Entry 6IHX (X-ray diffraction, 1.46 A resolution); this record covers chains A and B of the 4 polymer chains in the assembly.

== Chain A ==
Name: Hemoglobin subunit alpha
Source organism: Bos taurus
Reference sequence: P01966 (HBA_BOVIN); residues 1-140 here correspond to UniProt positions 2-141 (UniProt number = residue number + 1)
Sequence (140 residues; each row starts with the number of its first residue):
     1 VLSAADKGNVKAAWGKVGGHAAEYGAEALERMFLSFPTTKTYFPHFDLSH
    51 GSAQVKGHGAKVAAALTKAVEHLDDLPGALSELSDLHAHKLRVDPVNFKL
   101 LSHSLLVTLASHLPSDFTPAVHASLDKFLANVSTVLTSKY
Bound ions: heme Fe near His-87 (its only coordinating residue here)
Residues lining bound ligands: carbon monoxide / heme: Leu-29, Met-32, Thr-39, Tyr-42, Phe-43, His-45, Phe-46, His-58, Lys-61, Val-62, Ala-65, Leu-66, Leu-83, Leu-86, His-87, Leu-91, Val-93, Asn-97, Phe-98, Leu-101, Val-132, Leu-136
UniProt features mapped onto this chain:
  - binding site (O2): His-58
  - binding site (heme b): His-87
  - modified residue: Ser-3 (Phosphoserine), Lys-7 (N6-succinyllysine), Lys-11 (N6-succinyllysine), Lys-16 (N6-acetyllysine), Tyr-24 (Phosphotyrosine), Ser-35 (Phosphoserine), Lys-40 (N6-succinyllysine), Ser-49 (Phosphoserine), Ser-102 (Phosphoserine), Thr-108 (Phosphothreonine), Ser-124 (Phosphoserine), Thr-134 (Phosphothreonine), Thr-137 (Phosphothreonine), Ser-138 (Phosphoserine)

== Chain B ==
Name: Hemoglobin subunit beta
Source organism: Bos taurus
Reference sequence: P02070 (HBB_BOVIN); residues 2-145 here correspond to UniProt positions 1-144 (UniProt number = residue number - 1)
Sequence (144 residues; numbered 2 to 145; the number before each row is that of its first residue):
     2 MLTAEEKAAVTAFWGKVKVDEVGGEALGRLLVVYPWTQRFFESFGDLSTA
    52 DAVMNNPKVKAHGKKVLDSFSNGMKHLDDLKGTFAALSELHCDKLHVDPE
   102 NFKLLGNVLVVVLARNFGKEFTPVLQADFQKVVAGVANALAHRY
Bound ions: heme Fe near His-92 (its only coordinating residue here)
Residues lining bound ligands: carbon monoxide / heme: Leu-31, Thr-38, Phe-41, Phe-42, Ser-44, Phe-45, His-63, Lys-66, Val-67, Ser-70, Phe-71, Phe-85, Leu-88, His-92, Leu-96, Val-98, Asn-102, Phe-103, Leu-106, Val-137, Leu-141
UniProt features mapped onto this chain:
  - binding site (heme b): His-63, His-92
  - modified residue: Thr-12 (Phosphothreonine), Ser-44 (Phosphoserine), Lys-59 (N6-acetyllysine), Lys-82 (N6-acetyllysine), Cys-93 (S-nitrosocysteine)

== How chain A and chain B interact ==
Residue-residue contacts (35):
  Glu-30(A) / Pro-124(B)
  Arg-31(A) / Phe-122(B)  hydrogen bond (side chain-backbone)
  Arg-31(A) / Thr-123(B)  hydrogen bond (side chain-backbone)
  Arg-31(A) / Pro-124(B)
  Arg-31(A) / Gln-127(B)  hydrogen bond
  Leu-34(A) / Pro-124(B)  hydrophobic
  Leu-34(A) / Val-125(B)
  Leu-34(A) / Ala-128(B)
  Ser-35(A) / Gln-127(B)  hydrogen bond
  Ser-35(A) / Ala-128(B)
  Ser-35(A) / Gln-131(B)
  Phe-36(A) / Gln-131(B)
  His-103(A) / Asn-108(B)
  His-103(A) / Val-112(B)
  His-103(A) / Gln-131(B)  hydrogen bond
  Val-107(A) / Val-112(B)  hydrophobic
  Val-107(A) / Ala-115(B)
  Val-107(A) / Gln-127(B)
  Ala-110(A) / Val-112(B)
  Ala-110(A) / Arg-116(B)
  Ser-111(A) / Ala-115(B)
  Ser-111(A) / Gly-119(B)
  Pro-114(A) / Arg-116(B)  hydrogen bond (backbone-side chain)
  Phe-117(A) / Arg-30(B)  hydrogen bond (backbone-side chain)
  Phe-117(A) / Val-112(B)  hydrophobic
  Phe-117(A) / Arg-116(B)
  Thr-118(A) / Arg-30(B)  hydrogen bond (backbone-side chain)
  Pro-119(A) / Arg-30(B)
  Pro-119(A) / Val-33(B)
  Pro-119(A) / Met-55(B)  hydrophobic
  His-122(A) / Arg-30(B)  hydrogen bond
  His-122(A) / Val-34(B)
  His-122(A) / Val-112(B)
  Ala-123(A) / Val-34(B)
  Asp-126(A) / Val-34(B)
Interface residues without a listed pair, chain A (18 interface residues in all): Leu-106, Lys-127
Interface residues without a listed pair, chain B (18 interface residues in all): Tyr-35, Val-111

== In short ==
Chain A and chain B each contribute 18 residues to their interface, with 9 hydrogen bonds. Polar contacts
include Arg-31(A)/Phe-122(B), Arg-31(A)/Thr-123(B) and Arg-31(A)/Gln-127(B). Ligands of chain A: carbon
monoxide / heme. Ligands of chain B: carbon monoxide / heme.
Here chain A is Hemoglobin subunit alpha and chain B is Hemoglobin subunit beta, both from Bos taurus. Entry
6IHX (Crystal Structure Analysis of bovine Hemoglobin modified by SNP) was determined by X-ray diffraction,
deposited together with 6II1.
